Entry 6VI0 (electron microscopy, 3.43 A resolution); this record covers chains G and C of the 12 polymer chains in the assembly.

Chain G (and C):
Name: BG505 gp120
Source organism: Human immunodeficiency virus 1
Notes: chain C of this document is another copy of the same molecule, construct and numbering; everything in this record applies to it too
Reference sequence: Q2N0S6 (Q2N0S6_9HIV1); the construct lacks a stretch of the UniProt sequence and is renumbered around it, so the offset changes along the chain: 31-141 = UniProt 30-140; 150-185 = UniProt 141-176; 189-309 = UniProt 188-308; 312-321 = UniProt 309-318; 2 more segments
Sequence (481 residues; row label = number of the first residue in the row; note: 14 numbers in that range are skipped by the numbering (no residue carries them; nothing is unmodelled there); a row labelled like 185A-185K holds insertion residues (185A, then the next letters in order)):
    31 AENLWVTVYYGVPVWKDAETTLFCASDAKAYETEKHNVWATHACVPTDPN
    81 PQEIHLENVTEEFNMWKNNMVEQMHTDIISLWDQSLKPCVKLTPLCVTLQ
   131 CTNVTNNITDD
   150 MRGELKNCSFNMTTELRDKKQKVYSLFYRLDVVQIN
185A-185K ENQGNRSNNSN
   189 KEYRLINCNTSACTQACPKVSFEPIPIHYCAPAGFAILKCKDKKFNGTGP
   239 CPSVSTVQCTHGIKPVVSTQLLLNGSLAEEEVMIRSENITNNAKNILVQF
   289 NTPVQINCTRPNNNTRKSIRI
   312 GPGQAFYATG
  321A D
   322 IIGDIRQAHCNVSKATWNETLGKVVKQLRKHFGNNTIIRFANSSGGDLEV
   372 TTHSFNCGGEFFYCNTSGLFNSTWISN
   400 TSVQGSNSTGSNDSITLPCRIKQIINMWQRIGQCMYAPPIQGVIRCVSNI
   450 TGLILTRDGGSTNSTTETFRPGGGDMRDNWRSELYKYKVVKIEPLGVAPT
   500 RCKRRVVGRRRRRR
Disordered / not traced: 31-32, 185A-185K, 400-409, 506-513
Cystine bridges: Cys54-Cys74, Cys119-Cys205, Cys126-Cys196, Cys131-Cys157, Cys201-Cys433, Cys218-Cys247, Cys228-Cys239, Cys296-Cys331, Cys378-Cys445, Cys385-Cys418
Covalently attached groups: N-acetylglucosamine (NAG) linked to Asn88, Asn133, Asn156, Asn160, Asn234, Asn295, Asn301, Asn332, Asn339, Asn355, Asn363, Asn386, Asn392, Asn448; glycan linked to Asn197, Asn262, Asn276
Construct notes: conflict Cys201 (Ile200 in Q2N0S6), Asn332 (Thr330 in Q2N0S6), Cys433 (Ala430 in Q2N0S6), Cys501 (Ala498 in Q2N0S6), Arg509 (Glu506 in Q2N0S6), Arg510 (Lys507 in Q2N0S6); expression tag (512-513)
Reported in the primary citation:
  - post-translational modification sites: Asn276

Interface between chain G and chain C:
Pairs across the interface (13; chain G residue first):
  Glu164(G) - Cys126(C)
  Glu164(G) - Cys196(C)
  Glu164(G) - Asn197(C)
  Leu165(G) - Cys126(C)
  Leu165(G) - Thr128(C)
  Leu165(G) - Arg192(C)
  Arg166(G) - Thr123(C)
  Arg166(G) - Cys126(C)  hydrogen bond (backbone-backbone)
  Asp167(G) - Thr128(C)
  Arg308(G) - Cys196(C)
  Arg308(G) - Asn197(C)
  Pro313(G) - Cys196(C)
  Gly314(G) - Thr198(C)
Interface residues without a listed pair, chain G (8 interface residues in all): Lys168
Interface residues without a listed pair, chain C (9 interface residues in all): Val127, Ser199

In short:
The interface between chain G and chain C involves 8 residues on one side and 9 on the other; the contacts
include 1 hydrogen bond. Its one hydrogen bond, Arg166(G)-Cys126(C), is backbone to backbone. Covalently
linked N-acetylglucosamine: at Asn88(G), Asn133(G), Asn156(G), Asn160(G), Asn234(G) and Asn295(G) and 8 more.
The paper reports a modification site at Asn276(G).
Both chains are BG505 gp120 (Human immunodeficiency virus 1). Entry 6VI0 (Cryo-EM structure of VRC01.23 in
complex with HIV-1 Env BG505 DS.SOSIP) was determined by electron microscopy.
